Entry 5IP2 (X-ray diffraction, 3.30 A resolution); this record covers chains C and E of the 6 polymer chains in the assembly.

== Chain C ==
Name: Nucleoprotein
Organism: Tomato spotted wilt virus
UniProtKB: F4ZD19 (F4ZD19_TSWV); numbering as in UniProt (aligned over 1-258)
Chain sequence (279 residues; each row starts with the number of its first residue; numbers below 1 keep their minus sign (Met-20 is residue -20)):
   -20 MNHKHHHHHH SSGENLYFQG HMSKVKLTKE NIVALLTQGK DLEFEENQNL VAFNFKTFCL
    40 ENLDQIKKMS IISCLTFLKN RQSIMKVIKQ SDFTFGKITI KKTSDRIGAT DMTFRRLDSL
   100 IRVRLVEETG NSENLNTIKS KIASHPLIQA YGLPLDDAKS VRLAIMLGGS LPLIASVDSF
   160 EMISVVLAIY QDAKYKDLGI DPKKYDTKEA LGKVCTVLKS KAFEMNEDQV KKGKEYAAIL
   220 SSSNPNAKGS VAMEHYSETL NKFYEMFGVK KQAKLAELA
Unresolved in the structure: -20 to 1, 24-32, 224-228, 245-258
Construct notes: expression tag (-20 to 0)

== Chain E ==
Molecule: 19-nt RNA strand
Sequence (19 nucleotides; numbered 1 to 19; the number before each row is that of its first residue):
     1 UUUUUUUUUU UUUUUUUUU
Unresolved in the structure: 6-19

== How chain C and chain E interact ==
Residue-residue contacts (21):
  Arg60(C) with U5(E), salt bridge to the phosphate
  Gln61(C) with U5(E), phosphate contact
  Met64(C) with U4(E), phosphate contact; U5(E), phosphate contact
  Lys68(C) with U3(E), hydrogen bond to the phosphate; U4(E), salt bridge to the phosphate
  Ser83(C) with U2(E), hydrogen bond to the sugar
  Ile86(C) with U2(E), phosphate contact
  Thr92(C) with U3(E), phosphate contact
  Arg94(C) with U3(E), salt bridge to the phosphate; U4(E), salt bridge to the phosphate
  Arg95(C) with U1(E), phosphate contact; U2(E), salt bridge to the phosphate
  Ile179(C) with U5(E), base contact
  Lys183(C) with U4(E), hydrogen bond to the base
  Tyr184(C) with U4(E), base contact; U5(E), base contact
  Lys192(C) with U1(E), base contact; U2(E), hydrogen bond to the base; U3(E), hydrogen bond to the base
  Val196(C) with U1(E), phosphate contact
Other interface residues (no listed pair), chain C (16 interface residues in all): Phe93, Leu152

== Overview ==
16 residues of chain C face 5 of chain E across their interface, with 5 hydrogen bonds and 5 salt bridges.
Polar pairs include Lys183(C)-U4(E), Lys192(C)-U2(E) and Lys192(C)-U3(E).
Here chain C is Nucleoprotein (Tomato spotted wilt virus) and chain E is a 19-nt RNA strand. Entry 5IP2
(Tomato spotted wilt tospovirus nucleocapsid protein-ssRNA complex) was determined by X-ray diffraction,
deposited together with 5IP1 and 5IP3.
